PDB entry 8REF | X-ray diffraction, 1.90 A resolution | chains A and C of the 3 polymer chains in the assembly

== Chain A ==
Protein: HLA class I histocompatibility antigen B alpha chain
Organism: Homo sapiens
UniProtKB: C5IYE8 (C5IYE8_HUMAN); residues -23 to 338 here correspond to UniProt positions 1-362 (UniProt number = residue number + 24)
Chain sequence (362 residues; each row starts with the number of its first residue; numbers below 1 keep their minus sign (Met-23 is residue -23)):
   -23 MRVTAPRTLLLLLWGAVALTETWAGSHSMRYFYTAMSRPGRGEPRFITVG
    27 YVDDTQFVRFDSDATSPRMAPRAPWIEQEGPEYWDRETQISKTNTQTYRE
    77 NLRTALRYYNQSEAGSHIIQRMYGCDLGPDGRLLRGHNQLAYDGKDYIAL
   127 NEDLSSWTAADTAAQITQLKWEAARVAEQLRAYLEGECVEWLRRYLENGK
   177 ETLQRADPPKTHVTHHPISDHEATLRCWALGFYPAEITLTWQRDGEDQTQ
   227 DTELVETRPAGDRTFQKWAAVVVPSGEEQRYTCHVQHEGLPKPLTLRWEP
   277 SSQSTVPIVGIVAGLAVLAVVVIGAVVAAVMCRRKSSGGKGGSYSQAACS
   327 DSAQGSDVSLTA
Disordered / not traced: -23 to 0, 277-338
Cystine bridges: Cys101-Cys164, Cys203-Cys259

== Chain C ==
Protein: Spike protein S2'
UniProtKB: P0DTC2 (SPIKE_SARS2); residues 1-10 here correspond to UniProt positions 975-984 (UniProt number = residue number + 974)
Chain sequence (10 residues; each row starts with the number of its first residue):
     1 SVLNDILARL
Construct notes: variant Ala8 (Ser982 in P0DTC2)

== Interface between chain A and chain C ==
Contacting residue pairs - 39 pairs, chain A then chain C:
  Met5(A) with Ser1(C)
  Tyr7(A) with Ser1(C), hydrogen bond (side chain-backbone); Val2(C), hydrophobic
  Tyr9(A) with Val2(C)
  Met45(A) with Val2(C), hydrophobic
  Arg62(A) with Ser1(C), hydrogen bond; Val2(C), hydrogen bond (side chain-backbone); Asn4(C)
  Glu63(A) with Ser1(C), hydrogen bond; Val2(C), hydrogen bond (side chain-backbone)
  Ile66(A) with Val2(C), hydrophobic; Leu3(C); Asn4(C)
  Thr69(A) with Ile6(C)
  Thr73(A) with Ala8(C); Arg9(C)
  Glu76(A) with Arg9(C), salt bridge
  Asn77(A) with Arg9(C); Leu10(C), hydrogen bond (side chain-backbone)
  Thr80(A) with Leu10(C)
  Tyr84(A) with Leu10(C), hydrogen bond (side chain-backbone)
  Ile95(A) with Leu10(C), hydrophobic
  Arg97(A) with Leu3(C); Asp5(C), salt bridge
  Tyr99(A) with Val2(C); Leu3(C), hydrogen bond (side chain-backbone)
  Leu116(A) with Leu10(C), hydrophobic
  Tyr123(A) with Leu10(C), hydrophobic
  Thr143(A) with Leu10(C), hydrogen bond (side chain-backbone)
  Lys146(A) with Leu10(C), hydrogen bond (side chain-backbone)
  Trp147(A) with Arg9(C), hydrogen bond (side chain-backbone)
  Gln155(A) with Asn4(C), hydrogen bond (side chain-backbone); Asp5(C)
  Leu156(A) with Leu3(C), hydrophobic
  Tyr159(A) with Ser1(C), hydrogen bond (side chain-backbone); Val2(C); Leu3(C), hydrophobic
  Trp167(A) with Ser1(C)
  Tyr171(A) with Ser1(C), hydrogen bond (side chain-backbone)
Other interface residues (no listed pair), chain A (30 interface residues in all): Tyr59, Asn70, Ala81, Val152

== In short ==
Chain A and chain C form an interface of 30 and 9 residues respectively; the contacts include 14 hydrogen
bonds and 2 salt bridges. Among the polar pairs are Glu76(A)-Arg9(C), Arg97(A)-Asp5(C) and Tyr7(A)-Ser1(C).
Chain A is HLA class I histocompatibility antigen B alpha chain (Homo sapiens) and chain C is Spike protein
S2'; the structure, Crystal structure of HLA B*13:01 in complex with SVLNDILARL, an 10-mer epitope from
SARS-CoV-2 Spike (S975-984), was determined by X-ray diffraction together with 7SIS, 8RBU, 8RBV, 8RCV, 8RH6
and 8RHQ from the same study.
